Entry 4D9Z (X-ray diffraction, 1.71 A resolution); this record covers chain A.

== Chain A ==
Molecule: Lysozyme C
From: Gallus gallus
Notes: EC 3.2.1.17
Reference sequence: P00698 (LYSC_CHICK); residues 1-129 here correspond to UniProt positions 19-147 (UniProt number = residue number + 18)
Amino-acid sequence (129 residues; row label = number of the first residue in the row):
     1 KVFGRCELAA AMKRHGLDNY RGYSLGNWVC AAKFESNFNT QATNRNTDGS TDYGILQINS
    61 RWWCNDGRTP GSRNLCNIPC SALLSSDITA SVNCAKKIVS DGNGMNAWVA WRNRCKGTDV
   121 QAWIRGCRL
Disulfides: Cys6-Cys127, Cys30-Cys115, Cys64-Cys80, Cys76-Cys94

== Overview ==
Chain A is Lysozyme C (Gallus gallus); the structure, Lysozyme at 318K, was determined by X-ray diffraction,
deposited together with 4R0F, 4II8, 4EOF and 4DC4.
